PDB entry 6H9Y | X-ray diffraction, 1.31 A resolution | chain A

[Chain A]
Molecule: Outer capsid protein VP4
Source organism: Human rotavirus A
UniProt: A0A2K9UWM4 (A0A2K9UWM4_9REOV); residues 228-386 here correspond to UniProt positions 65-223 (UniProt number = residue number - 163)
Chain sequence (162 residues; numbered 225 to 386; the number before each row is that of its first residue):
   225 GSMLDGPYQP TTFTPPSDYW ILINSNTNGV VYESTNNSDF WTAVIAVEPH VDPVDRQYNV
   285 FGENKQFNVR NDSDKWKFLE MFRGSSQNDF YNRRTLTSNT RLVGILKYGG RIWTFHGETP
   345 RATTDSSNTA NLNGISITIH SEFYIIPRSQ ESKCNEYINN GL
Differences from the reference sequence: expression tag (225-227); conflict Asn323 (Asp160 in A0A2K9UWM4)
Reported in the primary citation:
  - binding site for N-acetylglucosamine: Leu330, Trp337, Thr348, Arg372, Glu375
  - binding site for beta-D-galactopyranose: Thr347, Thr348, Glu375, Asn379
  - mutagenesis - W337A, R372A, E375A: abolished binding to H1
  - mutagenesis - W337A, R372A, E375A: abolished binding to LNB
  - mutagenesis - I336V: decreased binding to H1
  - contacts within the chain: Tyr332-Arg372, Arg335-Trp337

[Overview]
The paper reports a binding site for N-acetylglucosamine at Leu330, Trp337 and Thr348 among others; W337A,
R372A and E375A abolish binding to H1.
Chain A is Outer capsid protein VP4 (Human rotavirus A); the structure, Unraveling the role of the secretor
antigen in human rotavirus attachment to histo-blood group antigens, was determined by X-ray diffraction
together with 6H9W, 6H9Z and 6HA0 from the same study.
